PDB entry 7PUZ | X-ray diffraction, 2.84 A resolution | chain A

# Chain A
Protein: MICOS complex subunit MIC60
Organism: Lachancea thermotolerans (strain ATCC 56472 / CBS 6340 / NRRL Y-8284)
UniProt: C5E325 (MIC60_LACTC); residue numbers follow UniProt; this construct covers 207-382
Amino-acid sequence (179 residues; each row starts with the number of its first residue):
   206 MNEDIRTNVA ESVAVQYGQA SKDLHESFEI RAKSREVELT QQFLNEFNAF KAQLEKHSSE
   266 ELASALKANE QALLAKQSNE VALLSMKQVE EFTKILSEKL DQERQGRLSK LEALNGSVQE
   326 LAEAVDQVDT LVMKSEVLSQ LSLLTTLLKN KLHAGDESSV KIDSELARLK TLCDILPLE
Unresolved in the structure: 206-234, 360-361
Differences from the reference sequence: initiating methionine (206); expression tag (383-384)
From the paper describing this entry:
  - self-association interface (contacts with another copy of this molecule): M291, F297

# Overview
From the paper: a self-association interface involving M291 and F297.
Chain A is MICOS complex subunit MIC60 (Lachancea thermotolerans (strain ATCC 56472 / CBS 6340 / NRRL
Y-8284)); the structure, Crystal structure of the Mic60 coiled coil domain, was determined by X-ray
diffraction together with 7PV0 and 7PV1 from the same study.
